PDB entry 5D6E | X-ray diffraction, 1.49 A resolution | chain A

[Chain A]
Name: Methionine aminopeptidase 2
Organism: Homo sapiens
Notes: EC 3.4.11.18
UniProtKB: P50579 (MAP2_HUMAN); residues 108-478 here = UniProt positions 108-478
Amino-acid sequence (371 residues; each row starts with the number of its first residue):
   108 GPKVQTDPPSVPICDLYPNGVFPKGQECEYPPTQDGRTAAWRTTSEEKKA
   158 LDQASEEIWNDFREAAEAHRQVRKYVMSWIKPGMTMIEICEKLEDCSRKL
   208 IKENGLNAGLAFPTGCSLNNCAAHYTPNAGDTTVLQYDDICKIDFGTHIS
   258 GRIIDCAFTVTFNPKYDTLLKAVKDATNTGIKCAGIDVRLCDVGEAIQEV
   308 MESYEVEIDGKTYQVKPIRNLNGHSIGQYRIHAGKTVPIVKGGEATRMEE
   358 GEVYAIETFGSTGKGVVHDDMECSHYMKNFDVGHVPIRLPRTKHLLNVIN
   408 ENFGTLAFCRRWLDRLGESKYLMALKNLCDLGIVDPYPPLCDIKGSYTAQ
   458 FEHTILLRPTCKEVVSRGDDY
Disordered / not traced: 108
Disulfide bonds: Cys-228/Cys-448
Glycans and other covalent adducts: compound 94A linked to Glu-364
Bound ions: Co2+ site 1: Asp-251, Asp-262, Glu-459; Co2+ site 2: Asp-262, His-331, Glu-364, Glu-459
Residues lining bound ligands:
  - 94A ((4R,7S)-7-hydroxy-1-(4-methoxybenzyl)-7-methyl-4,5,6,7-tetrahydro-1H-benzotriazol-4-yl propan-2-ylcarbamate): Phe-219, Pro-220, Ala-230, His-231, Asp-251, Asp-262, Asn-327, Leu-328, Asn-329, His-331, Ile-338, His-339, Phe-366, His-382, Tyr-383, Met-384, Ala-414, Tyr-444, Leu-447, Gln-457, Glu-459
  - tertiary-butyl alcohol (TBU), molecule 1: Lys-188, Pro-189, Tyr-244, Phe-269
  - tertiary-butyl alcohol (TBU), molecule 2: Thr-268, Phe-269, Asn-270, Pro-271, Asp-274
Curated features (UniProtKB/Swiss-Prot):
  - binding site (substrate): His-231, His-339
  - binding site (a divalent metal cation): Asp-251, Asp-262, His-331, Glu-364, Glu-459
From the paper describing this entry:
  - binding site for 94A: Glu-364

[Overview]
Ligands of chain A: tertiary-butyl alcohol. Covalently linked compound 94A: at Glu-364. Asp-251, Asp-262 and
Glu-459 form the Co2+ site 1. Asp-262, His-331, Glu-364 and Glu-459 coordinate Co2+ site 2. UniProt lists
substrate-binding residues His-231 and His-339 and 5 divalent metal cation-binding residues. The paper reports
a binding site for 94A at Glu-364.
Chain A is Methionine aminopeptidase 2 (Homo sapiens); the structure, Structure of human methionine
aminopeptidase 2 with covalent spiroepoxytriazole inhibitor (-)-31b, was determined by X-ray diffraction
together with 5CLS and 5D6F from the same study.
